3AV2 - chains C and I of the 10 polymer chains in the assembly; structure by X-ray diffraction, 2.80 A resolution.

[Chain C]
Protein: Histone H2A type 1-B/E
From: Homo sapiens
UniProt: P04908 (H2A1B_HUMAN); residues 0-129 here correspond to UniProt positions 1-130 (UniProt number = residue number + 1)
Amino-acid sequence (133 residues; numbered -3 to 129; the number before each row is that of its first residue; numbers below 1 keep their minus sign (Gly-3 is residue -3)):
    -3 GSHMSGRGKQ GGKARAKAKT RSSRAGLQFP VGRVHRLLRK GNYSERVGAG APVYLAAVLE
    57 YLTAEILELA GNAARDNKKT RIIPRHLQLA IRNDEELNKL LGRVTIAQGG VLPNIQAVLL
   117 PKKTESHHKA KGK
Unresolved in the structure: -3 to 13, 119-129
Construct notes: expression tag (-3 to -1)
UniProt features mapped onto this chain:
  - modified residue: Ser1 (N-acetylserine), Arg3 (Citrulline), Lys5 (N6-(2-hydroxyisobutyryl)lysine), Lys9 (N6-(2-hydroxyisobutyryl)lysine), Lys13 (N6-(beta-hydroxybutyryl)lysine), Lys36 (N6-(2-hydroxyisobutyryl)lysine), Lys74 (N6-(2-hydroxyisobutyryl)lysine), Lys75 (N6-(2-hydroxyisobutyryl)lysine), Lys95 (N6-(2-hydroxyisobutyryl)lysine), Gln104 (N5-methylglutamine), Lys118 (N6-(2-hydroxyisobutyryl)lysine), Lys119 (N6-crotonyllysine), Thr120 (Phosphothreonine), Lys125 (N6-crotonyllysine)
  - cross-link (Glycyl lysine isopeptide (Lys-Gly)): Lys13 (interchain with G-Cter in ubiquitin), Lys15 (interchain with G-Cter in ubiquitin), Lys119 (interchain with G-Cter in ubiquitin)

[Chain I]
Molecule: 146-nt DNA strand
Sequence (146 nucleotides; numbered 1 to 146; the number before each row is that of its first residue):
     1 ATCAATATCC ACCTGCAGAT TCTACCAAAA GTGTATTTGG AAACTGCTCC ATCAAAAGGC
    61 ATGTTCAGCT GAATTCAGCT GAACATGCCT TTTGATGGAG CAGTTTCCAA ATACACTTTT
   121 GGTAGAATCT GCAGGTGGAT ATTGAT

[Chain C / chain I interface]
Contacting residue pairs (13):
  Ala14(C) with DA30(I), phosphate contact; DG31(I), phosphate contact
  Lys15(C) with DA30(I), phosphate contact; DG31(I), hydrogen bond to the phosphate
  Thr16(C) with DA30(I), phosphate contact
  Arg17(C) with DA30(I), salt bridge to the phosphate
  Arg20(C) with DG31(I), salt bridge to the phosphate
  Gly28(C) with DA29(I), sugar contact; DA30(I), phosphate contact
  Arg29(C) with DA29(I), phosphate contact
  Arg32(C) with DA29(I), salt bridge to the phosphate
  Arg42(C) with DT38(I), sugar contact
  Lys74(C) with DA11(I), salt bridge to the phosphate
Interface residues without a listed pair, chain C (11 interface residues in all): Arg77
Interface residues without a listed pair, chain I (7 interface residues in all): DC10, DA19

[In short]
11 residues of chain C face 7 of chain I across their interface, with 1 hydrogen bond and 4 salt bridges.
Polar pairs include Lys15(C)-DG31(I), Arg17(C)-DA30(I) and Arg20(C)-DG31(I).
Chain C is Histone H2A type 1-B/E (Homo sapiens) and chain I is a 146-nt DNA strand; the structure, The human
nucleosome structure containing the histone variant H3.3, was determined by X-ray diffraction (same
publication as 3AV1).
